Entry 7VOP (electron microscopy, 8.70 A resolution (very low resolution: no residue pairs are listed; an interface is given only as per-side residue counts)); this record covers chains M and T of the 32 polymer chains in the assembly.

[Chain M]
Name: Nucleoporin 160kDa
Organism: Xenopus laevis
UniProtKB: A0A6I8QA34 (A0A6I8QA34_XENTR); residues 24-1437 here correspond to UniProt positions 1-1414 (UniProt number = residue number - 23)
Amino-acid sequence (1414 residues; row label = number of the first residue in the row):
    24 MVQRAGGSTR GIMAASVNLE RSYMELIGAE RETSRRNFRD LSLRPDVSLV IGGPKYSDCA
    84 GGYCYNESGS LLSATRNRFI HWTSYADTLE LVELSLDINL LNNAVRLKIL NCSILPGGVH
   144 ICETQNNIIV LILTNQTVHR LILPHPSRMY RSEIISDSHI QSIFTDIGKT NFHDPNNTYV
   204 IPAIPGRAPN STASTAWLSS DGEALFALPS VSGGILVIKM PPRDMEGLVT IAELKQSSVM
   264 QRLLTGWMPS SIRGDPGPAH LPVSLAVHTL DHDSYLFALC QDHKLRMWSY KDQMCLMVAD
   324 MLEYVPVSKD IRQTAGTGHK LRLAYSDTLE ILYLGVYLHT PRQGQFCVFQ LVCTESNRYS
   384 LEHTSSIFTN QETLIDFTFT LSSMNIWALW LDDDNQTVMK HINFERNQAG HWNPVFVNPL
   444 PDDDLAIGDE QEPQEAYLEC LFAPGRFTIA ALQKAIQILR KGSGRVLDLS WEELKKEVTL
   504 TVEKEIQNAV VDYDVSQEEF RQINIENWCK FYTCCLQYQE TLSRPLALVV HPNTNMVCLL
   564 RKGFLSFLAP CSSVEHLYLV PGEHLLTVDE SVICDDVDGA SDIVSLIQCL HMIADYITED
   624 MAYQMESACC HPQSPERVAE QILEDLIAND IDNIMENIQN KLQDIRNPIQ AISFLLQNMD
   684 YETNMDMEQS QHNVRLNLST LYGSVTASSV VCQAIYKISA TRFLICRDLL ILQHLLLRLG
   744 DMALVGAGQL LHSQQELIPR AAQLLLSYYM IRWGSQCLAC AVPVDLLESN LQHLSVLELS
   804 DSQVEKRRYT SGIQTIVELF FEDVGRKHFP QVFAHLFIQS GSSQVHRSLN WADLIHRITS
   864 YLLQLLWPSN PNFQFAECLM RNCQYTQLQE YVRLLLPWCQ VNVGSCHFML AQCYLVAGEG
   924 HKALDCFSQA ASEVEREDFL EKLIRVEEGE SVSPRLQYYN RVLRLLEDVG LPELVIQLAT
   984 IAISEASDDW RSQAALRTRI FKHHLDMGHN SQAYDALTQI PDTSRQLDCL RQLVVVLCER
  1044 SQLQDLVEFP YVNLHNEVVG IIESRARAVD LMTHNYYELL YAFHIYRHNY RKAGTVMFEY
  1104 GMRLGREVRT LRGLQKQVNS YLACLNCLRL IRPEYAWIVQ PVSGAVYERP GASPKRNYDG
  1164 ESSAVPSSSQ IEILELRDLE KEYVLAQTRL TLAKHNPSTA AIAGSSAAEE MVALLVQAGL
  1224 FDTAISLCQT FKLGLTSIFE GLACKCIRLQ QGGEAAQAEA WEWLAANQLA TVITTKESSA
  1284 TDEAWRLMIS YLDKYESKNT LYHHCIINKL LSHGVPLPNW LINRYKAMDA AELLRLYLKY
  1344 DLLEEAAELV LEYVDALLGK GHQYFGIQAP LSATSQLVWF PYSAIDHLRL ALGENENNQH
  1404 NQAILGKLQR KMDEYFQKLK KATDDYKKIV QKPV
Disordered / not traced: 24-38, 1433-1437

[Chain T]
Name: MGC83295 protein
Organism: Xenopus laevis
UniProtKB: Q642R6 (Q642R6_XENLA); residue numbers follow UniProt; this construct covers 1-2011
Amino-acid sequence (2011 residues; numbered 1 to 2011; the number before each row is that of its first residue):
     1 MAAQLALNSE ASLWGPYREI WQTVLSALIK RQPEAVHSLD IVLKKYKPDF ISLFKNPPKS
    61 AQQHERVQKA STEGIPIKGT QRTRILEEQL IKEAFILSDL YNIGEIAAVE LLLIGEQQQP
   121 TFHGLTRGLV AILLYWDGKS CMAESLLHLI QARKGKTFTL DHSPEVVSMV TRFTDDLMEQ
   181 GLTNKILTLI SQIDVNNEFD KLKKERGLGN KKHRKEVSDL IKECQQSLAH SLYSWSCQTP
   241 LNREDTLLLI GYLEKVTVEG DGSLDKVNLT LLMSLLYCLD VGFLEQGTDD REELMKQASM
   301 FMDRQYIAAI HNRLQNTQPW KSPGMQATVR LAWALALRGI SQFSEVLEFS EADEPMAEIA
   361 IGGNVFLFLT EAVVGSESFC TDEFFIRRIH KLVTDFPTLM PMKVKQLRNR AEEDARLIQM
   421 SMQMGNEPPA SLRRDLEHLL LLIGELYRKD PFHLELALEY WCPTEPLQST SLMGSFLGVA
   481 HQRPPQRQVL LSKFVRQMSD LLPATLYLPY LKMLRGLASG PQCAHYCFSL LKANGGSSAE
   541 NLQAAGGSPV SWDHFFHSLM LYHEHLRRDL PNTDNIHQRH PPLRGITQRE LDGLIACLQL
   601 TCTIIDWSES ARLALCEHAQ WMPVVVILGL LQCSIPPLLK AELLKTLAAF GKSPEIAASL
   661 WQSLEYTQIL QTVRATGLRQ GVGIEVELNE IESRCEEYPL TRAFCQLIST LVESSFPTNL
   721 GAGLRAPGFE PYLQFLRDTV FLRYRTRAYR RAAEKWEVAE AVLDVFYKLL KDYEPQPEDF
   781 VDQYVELQGE ERVAFKPPGF SLMHHLLNES PMLELCLSLM EEGVTQLDTY APFPGKKHLE
   841 KAVAYCFMLL NLTLQKENRF MDLLRESHLS MIVTPLEQLL QGINPRSKKA DNVVNIARYL
   901 CHGNSNAELA FESAKILCSI SCNSKIQEKI VGDFTQDQNV SQKLMVGFVS CLDSEEAEEL
   961 LDSEKEAEDQ VKQTNIRYMT KIHILNLLIT SLEMKAPNLA MFLLGYELKK PVSTTNLQDS
  1021 GVLGCPRTCL HSILDILRKG TDVRAGPVAV WDTPHLAELC YQVIYQLCAC ADTSGPTMRY
  1081 LRTSQDFLFS QLQHLPFSVE ESEISAMNQM SWLMKTATIE LRITSLNRQR SHTQRLLHLL
  1141 LDDMPTRPYS ADGEGGMEDE SRSLSGFLHF DTTSKVRRKI LRILDSIQFS NEIPEPLQLD
  1201 FFDRSQIEQV IANCEHKNRR GQTVCNVKLL HRVLVAEVNA LQGMAAIGQR PLLMEEINTI
  1261 LQYVVERNKL LQCLHAKRHA LESWRQLVEI ILTACPQDLI PTEHRQLIIR DLLQDLHVKI
  1321 LDDDAAQELM PIVAGAVFTL TAHLSQSVRT ELKQPMTASG LGQSQYVQML DGSFAAPPGT
  1381 ENISAGFASI GDSSLHMILR NLLEFILKTG GGFQRVRAHL YGSLLYYLQI AQRPDEPDTL
  1441 ESAHKSMWER LTAPEDVFSK LQRDNLSIFE SYGTALMEVV CRDACDGHDI GRMLALALLD
  1501 RIVSVDRQQQ WLLYLSNSGY LKVLVDSLAE DDVVLRNLLT PQPPLLKALY IYESKMAFLT
  1561 RVAKSSQGAI ELLRSGVIVR LAQCQVYDMR PETDPHGVFG MRETPVFIPA PVERYRQILL
  1621 PALQICQLIL TSSTAQHLQA AGQVLQFLVA HSDTIQAILR SQEGSLGSLQ ELALLTGIIS
  1681 KAALPGVLNE LDIGLNDGSM MELQGHIGRF QRQCLALLNR FGGSDRLRQL SLQDDSSRLD
  1741 GVSKKDDMEL AMQQICSNVM EYCQALMIQN SPSFQQTVCL FTPSLKESAS RDGTRQDSQV
  1801 SILPSWRLPS LGVVIHLLKQ SANNFFTYYD IHRQSVGKLQ NVEQLPPDEI KELCQSEMPV
  1861 GADKISTTQK YGLARRRLVK LINSRAKLLS LCSYIIETCL YILWRHLEYY LLHCTTSDSQ
  1921 DPVFSNMTFG NRRFQDTFNT DPNMDPRNLR QNKVSQQDVD TLLREGANSF GESLQKRLLD
  1981 IESLYCKVRS RHSFIQALVR RIRGLLRVSR V

[Interface between chain M and chain T]
At this resolution (9 A) residue pairs are not listed: 51 residues of chain M and 53 of chain T lie at the interface.

[Summary]
51 residues of chain M face 53 of chain T across their interface.
Here chain M is Nucleoporin 160kDa and chain T is MGC83295 protein, both from Xenopus laevis. Entry 7VOP
(Cryo-EM structure of Xenopus laevis nuclear pore complex cytoplasmic ring subunit) was determined by electron
microscopy together with 7VCI from the same study.
